5MLC - chains A and W of the 32 polymer chains in the assembly; structure by electron microscopy, 3.60 A resolution.

[Chain A]
Molecule: 23S ribosomal RNA, chloroplastic
From: Spinacia oleracea
Sequence (2811 nucleotides; each row starts with the number of its first residue):
     1 UUCAAACGAGGAAAGGCUUACGGUGGAUACCUAGGCACCCAGAGACGAGG
    51 AAGGGCGUAUUAAUCGACGAAAUGCUUCGGGGAGUUGAAAAUAAGCAGAG
   101 AUCCGGAGAUUCCCGAAUAGGUCAACCUUUCGAACUUCUGCUGAAUCCAU
   151 GGGCAGGCAAGAGACAACCUGGCGAACUGAAACAUCUUAGUAGCCAGAGG
   201 AAAAGAAAGCAAAAGCGAUUCCCGUAGUAGCGGCGAGCGAAAUGGGAGCA
   251 GCCUAAACCGUGAAAACGGGGUUGUGGGAGAGCAAUACAAGCGUCGUGCU
   301 GCUAGGCGAAUCAGUGGAGUGCGGAACCCUAGAUGGUGAAAGUCCAGUAG
   351 CCGAAAGCAUCACUAGCUUAUGCUCUGACCCGAGUAGCAUGGGGCACGUG
   401 GAAUCCCGUGUGAAUCAGCAAGGACCACCUUGCAAGGCUAAAUACUCCUG
   451 GGUGACCGAUAGCGAAGUAGUACCGUGAGGGAAGGGUGAAAAGAACCCCC
   501 AUCGGGGAGUGAAAUAGAACAUGAAACCGUAAGCUCUCAAGCAGUGGGAG
   551 GGGGACCAGACCCUGACCGCGUGCCUGUUGAAGAAUGAGCCGGCGACUCA
   601 UAGGCAGUGGCUUGGUUAAGGGAACCCACCGGAGCCGUAGCGAAAGCGAG
   651 UCUUCAUAGGGCAAUUGUCACUGCUUAUGGACCCGAACCUGGGUGAUCUA
   701 UCCAUGACCAGGAUGAAGCUUGGGUGAAACUAAGUGGAGGUCCGAACCGA
   751 CUGAUGUUGAAGAAUCAGCGGAUGAGUUGUGGUUAGGGGUGAAAUGCCAC
   801 UCGAACCCAGAGCUAGCUGGUUCUCCCCGAAAUGCGUUGAGGCGCAGCAG
   851 UUGACUGGACAUCUAGGGGUAAAGCACUGUUUCGGUGCGGGCCGCGAGAG
   901 CGGUACCAAAUCGAGGCAAACUCUGAAUACUAGAUAUGACCUCCAAAUAA
   951 CAGGGGUCAAGGUCGGCCAGUGAGACGAUGGGGGAUAAGCUUCAUCGUCG
  1001 AGAGGGAAACAGCCCGGAUCACCAGCUAAGGCCCCUAAAUGACCGCUCAG
  1051 UGAUAAAGGAGGUAGGGGUGCAGAGACAGCCAGGAGGUUUGCCUAGAAGC
  1101 AGCCACCCUUGAAAGAGUGCGUAAUAGCUCACUGAUCGAGCGCUCUUGCG
  1151 CCGAAGAUGAACGGGGCUAAGCGGUCUGCCGAAGCUGUGGGAUGUAAAAA
  1201 AACAUCGGUAGGGGAGCGUUCCGUGUUAGGGAGAAACGCGUGCGUGAGCC
  1251 GCGUUGGACGAAGCGGAAGCGAGAAUGUCGGCUUGAGUAACGCAAACAUU
  1301 GGUGAGAAUCCAAUGCCCCGAAAACCUAAGGGUUCCUCCGCAAGGUUCGU
  1351 CCACGGAGGGUGAGUCAGGGCCUAAGAUCAGGCCGAAAGGCGUAGUCGAU
  1401 GGACAACAGGUGAAUAUUCCUGUACUACCCCUUGUUGGUCCCGAGGGACG
  1451 GAGGAGGCUAGGUUAGCCGAAAGAUGGUUAUCGGUUCAAGGACGCAAGGU
  1501 GACCCUGUUUUUCAGGGUAAGAAGGGGUAGAGAAAAUGCCUCGAGCCAAU
  1551 GUUCGAGUACCAGGCGCUACGGCGCUGAAGUAACCGAUGCCAUACUCCCA
  1601 GGAAAAGCUCGAACGACCUUCAACAAAAGGGUACCUGUACCCGAAACCGA
  1651 CACAGGUAGGUAGGUAGAGAAUACCUAGGGGCGCGAGACAACUCUCUCUA
  1701 AGGAACUCGGCAAAAUAGCCCCGUAACUUCGGGAGAAGGGGUGCCCCCUC
  1751 ACAAAGGGGGUCGAAGUGACCAGGCCCGGGCGACUGUUUACCAAAAACAC
  1801 AGGUCUCCGCAAAGUCGUAAGACCAUGUAUGGGGGCUGACGCCUGCCCAG
  1851 UGCCGGAAGGUCAAGGAAGUUGGUGACCUGAUGACAGGGGAGCCGGCGAC
  1901 CGAAGCCCCGGUGAACGGCGGCCGUAACUAUAACGGUCCUAAGGUAGCGA
  1951 AAUUCCUUGUCGGGUAAGUUCCGACCCGCACGAAAGGCGUAACGAUCUGG
  2001 GCACUGUCUCGGAGAGAGGCUCGGUGAAAUAGACAUGUCUGUGAAGAUGC
  2051 GGACUACCUGCACCUGGACAGAAAGACCCUAUGAAGCUUUACUGUUCCCU
  2101 GGGAUUGGCUUUGGGCUUUUCCUGCGCAGCUUAGGUGGAAGGCGAAGAAG
  2151 GCCCCCUUCCGGGGGGGCCCGAGCCAUCAGUGAGAUACCACUCUGGAAGA
  2201 GCUAGAAUUCUAACCUUGUGUCAGGACCUACGGGCCAAGGGACAUUCUCA
  2251 GGUAGACAGUUUCUAUGGGGCGUAGGCCUCCCAAAAGGUAACGGAGGCGU
  2301 GCAAAGGUUUCCUCGGGCCGGACGGAGAUUGGCCCUCGAGUGCAAAGGCA
  2351 GAAGGGAGCUUGACUGCAAGACCCACCCGUCGAGCAGGGACGAAAGUCGG
  2401 CCUUAGUGAUCCGACGGUGCCGAGUGGAAGGGCCGUCGCUCAACGGAUAA
  2451 AAGUUACUCUAGGGAUAACAGGCUGAUCUUCCCCAAGAGUUCACAUCGAC
  2501 GGGAAGGUUUGGCACCUCGAUGUCGGCUCUUCGCCACCUGGGGCUGUAGU
  2551 AUGUUCCAAGGGUUGGGCUGUUCGCCCAUUAAAGCGGUACGUGAGCUGGG
  2601 UUCAGAACGUCGUGAGACAGUUCGGUCCAUAUCCGGUGUGGGCGUUAGAG
  2651 CAUUGAGAGGACCUUUCCCUAGUACGAGAGGACCGGGAAGGACGCACCUC
  2701 UGGUGUACCAGUUAUCGUGCCCACGGUAAACGCUGGGUAGCCAAGUGCGG
  2751 AGCGGAUAACUGCUGAAAGCAUCUAAGUAGUAAGCCCACCCCAAGAUGAG
  2801 UGCUCUCCUAU
Not modelled in the structure: 283-297, 363-372, 943-951, 1502-1521, 1926-1932

[Chain W]
Molecule: 50S ribosomal protein L24, chloroplastic
From: Spinacia oleracea
Reference sequence: P27683 (RK24_SPIOL); residues 1-191 here = UniProt positions 1-191
Amino-acid sequence (191 residues; numbered 1 to 191; the number before each row is that of its first residue):
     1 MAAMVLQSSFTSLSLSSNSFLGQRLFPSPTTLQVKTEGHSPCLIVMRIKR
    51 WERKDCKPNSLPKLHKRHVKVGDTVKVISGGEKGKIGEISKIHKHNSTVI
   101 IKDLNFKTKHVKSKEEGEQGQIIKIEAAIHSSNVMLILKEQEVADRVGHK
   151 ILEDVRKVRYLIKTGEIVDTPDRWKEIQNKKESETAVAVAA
Not modelled in the structure: 1-46, 176-191

[How chain A and chain W interact]
Residue-residue contacts (84):
  A33(A) with Trp51(W), stacking on the base
  G66(A) with Ser60(W), hydrogen bond to the base
  A67(A) with Ser60(W), hydrogen bond to the sugar
  G82(A) with Lys157(W), salt bridge to the phosphate
  G84(A) with Lys70(W), phosphate contact; Val71(W), hydrogen bond to the phosphate; Ile92(W), phosphate contact; Lys94(W), phosphate contact
  U85(A) with Lys94(W), phosphate contact
  G87(A) with Ser60(W), hydrogen bond to the sugar; Leu61(W), sugar contact; Pro62(W), sugar contact
  A88(A) with Arg53(W), hydrogen bond to the sugar; Lys54(W), salt bridge to the phosphate
  A89(A) with Ile48(W), phosphate contact; Arg53(W), hydrogen bond to the sugar; Lys54(W), salt bridge to the phosphate
  A90(A) with Ile48(W), phosphate contact; Lys54(W), hydrogen bond to the base
  G98(A) with Arg173(W), base contact
  C103(A) with Lys57(W), phosphate contact
  C104(A) with Lys57(W), salt bridge to the phosphate; Leu61(W), phosphate contact
  G306(A) with Lys66(W), salt bridge to the phosphate; Lys157(W), hydrogen bond to the phosphate
  C307(A) with His149(W), salt bridge to the phosphate; Lys157(W), salt bridge to the phosphate
  G308(A) with Gly148(W), phosphate contact; His149(W), hydrogen bond to the phosphate
  A310(A) with Arg146(W), salt bridge to the phosphate; Ile162(W), phosphate contact
  U311(A) with Arg146(W), salt bridge to the phosphate
  C312(A) with Lys163(W), salt bridge to the phosphate
  A318(A) with Gly80(W), phosphate contact; Gly81(W), sugar contact
  G319(A) with Ser79(W), phosphate contact; Gly80(W), phosphate contact; Lys83(W), salt bridge to the phosphate
  G336(A) with Ser132(W), base contact
  U337(A) with His130(W), sugar contact; Ser132(W), hydrogen bond to the sugar; Asn133(W), hydrogen bond to the sugar
  G338(A) with Gly81(W), hydrogen bond to the base; Glu82(W), base contact; His130(W), phosphate contact; Asn133(W), phosphate contact
  U343(A) with Arg146(W), sugar contact
  C344(A) with Ser132(W), hydrogen bond to the sugar; Met135(W), phosphate contact; Arg146(W), salt bridge to the phosphate
  C345(A) with His68(W), sugar contact; Ser132(W), sugar contact; Met135(W), phosphate contact; Arg146(W), phosphate contact
  A346(A) with His68(W), phosphate contact
  G347(A) with Lys66(W), salt bridge to the phosphate
  G467(A) with Arg50(W), hydrogen bond to the sugar
  G485(A) with Trp51(W), sugar contact
  G486(A) with Trp51(W), sugar contact
  U487(A) with Arg47(W), hydrogen bond to the base; Lys49(W), base contact
  G488(A) with Lys49(W), hydrogen bond to the base
  A490(A) with Lys107(W), base contact
  A492(A) with Lys107(W), sugar contact; Thr108(W), hydrogen bond to the sugar; Lys109(W), salt bridge to the phosphate
  G493(A) with Arg47(W), hydrogen bond to the base; Lys109(W), phosphate contact; His110(W), salt bridge to the phosphate
  A494(A) with His110(W), sugar contact
  A495(A) with His110(W), sugar contact; Val111(W), sugar contact; Lys112(W), sugar contact; Gln119(W), hydrogen bond to the sugar; Gly120(W), sugar contact; Gln121(W), hydrogen bond to the sugar; Ile122(W), sugar contact
  C496(A) with Glu118(W), phosphate contact; Gln119(W), phosphate contact
  G509(A) with His110(W), hydrogen bond to the sugar
  U510(A) with Thr108(W), sugar contact; His110(W), sugar contact
  A518(A) with Arg47(W), hydrogen bond to the sugar
  C520(A) with Arg47(W), base contact
Other interface residues (no listed pair), chain A (46 interface residues in all): G305, A519
Other interface residues (no listed pair), chain W (52 interface residues in all): Cys56, Pro58, Arg67, Val69, Ile78, Ser113, Ile125, Val134

[Overview]
The interface between chain A and chain W involves 46 residues on one side and 52 on the other, with 22
hydrogen bonds, 15 salt bridges and 1 aromatic stacking contact. Polar pairs include G66(A)-Ser60(W),
A90(A)-Lys54(W) and G338(A)-Gly81(W).
Here chain A is 23S ribosomal RNA, chloroplastic and chain W is 50S ribosomal protein L24, chloroplastic, both
from Spinacia oleracea. Entry 5MLC (Cryo-EM structure of the spinach chloroplast ribosome reveals the location
of plastid-specific ribosomal proteins and extensions) was determined by electron microscopy.
